Entry 5M0R (electron microscopy, 8.20 A resolution (very low resolution: no residue pairs are listed; an interface is given only as per-side residue counts)); this record covers chains N and Q of the 22 polymer chains in the assembly.

Chain N:
Name: integrase
Organism: Maedi visna virus (strain KV1772)
Notes: EC 3.4.23.-, 2.7.7.49, 3.1.26.13, 3.1.13.2, 3.6.1.23, 2.7.7.-, 3.1.-.-
UniProt: P35956 (POL_VILVK); residues 1-281 here correspond to UniProt positions 821-1101 (UniProt number = residue number + 820)
Amino-acid sequence (281 residues; each row starts with the number of its first residue):
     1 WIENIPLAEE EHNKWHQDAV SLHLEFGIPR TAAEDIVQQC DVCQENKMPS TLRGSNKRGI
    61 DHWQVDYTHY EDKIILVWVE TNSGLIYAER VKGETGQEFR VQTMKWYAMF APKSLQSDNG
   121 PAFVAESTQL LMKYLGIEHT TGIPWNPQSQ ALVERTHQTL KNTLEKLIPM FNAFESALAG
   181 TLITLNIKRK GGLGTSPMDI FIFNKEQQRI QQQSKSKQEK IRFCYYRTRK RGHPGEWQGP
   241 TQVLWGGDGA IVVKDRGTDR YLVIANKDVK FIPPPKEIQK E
Unresolved in the structure: 1-3, 48-56, 279-281

Chain Q:
Molecule: vDNA, non-transfered strand
Sequence (21 nucleotides; numbered 1 to 21; the number before each row is that of its first residue):
     1 GCTGCGAGAT CCGCTCCGGT G

Chain N / chain Q interface:
At this resolution (8 A) residue pairs are not listed: 5 residues of chain N and 4 of chain Q lie at the interface.

In short:
5 residues of chain N face 4 of chain Q across their interface.
Here chain N is integrase (Maedi visna virus (strain KV1772)) and chain Q is vDNA, non-transfered strand.
Entry 5M0R (Cryo-EM reconstruction of the maedi-visna virus (MVV) strand transfer complex) was determined by
electron microscopy (same publication as 7ZPP and 5T3A).
